8XFS - chains C and E of the 6 polymer chains in the assembly; structure by electron microscopy, 3.20 A resolution.

Chain C (and E):
Name: E3 ubiquitin-protein ligase ZNRF3
Source organism: Homo sapiens
Notes: EC 2.3.2.27; chain E of this document is another copy of the same molecule, construct and numbering; everything in this record applies to it too
Reference sequence: Q9ULT6 (ZNRF3_HUMAN); residues 56-245 here = UniProt positions 56-245
Chain sequence (190 residues; row label = number of the first residue in the row):
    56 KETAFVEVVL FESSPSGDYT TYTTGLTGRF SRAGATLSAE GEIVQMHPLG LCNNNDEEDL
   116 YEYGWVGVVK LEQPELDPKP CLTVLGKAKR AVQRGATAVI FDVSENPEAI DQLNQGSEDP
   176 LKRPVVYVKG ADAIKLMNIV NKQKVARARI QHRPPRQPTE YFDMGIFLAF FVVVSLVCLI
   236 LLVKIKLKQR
Disordered / not traced: 241-245 (chain E: fully traced)

Chain C / chain E interface:
Pairs across the interface (51; chain C residue first):
  Phe66(C) - Tyr118(E)  hydrophobic
  Ser68(C) - Leu115(E)
  Pro70(C) - Glu112(E)
  Ser71(C) - Glu112(E)
  Gly72(C) - Glu112(E)
  Gly72(C) - Leu115(E)
  Gly72(C) - Arg149(E)
  Asp73(C) - Arg145(E)  salt bridge
  Asp73(C) - Gln148(E)  hydrogen bond
  Tyr74(C) - Leu115(E)  hydrophobic
  Tyr74(C) - Tyr116(E)  hydrogen bond (side chain-backbone)
  Tyr74(C) - Glu117(E)
  Tyr74(C) - Tyr118(E)
  Tyr74(C) - Gln148(E)  hydrogen bond (backbone-backbone)
  Tyr74(C) - Arg149(E)
  Thr76(C) - Tyr118(E)
  Ser93(C) - Ser93(E)  hydrogen bond
  Ala94(C) - Glu95(E)
  Glu95(C) - Ala94(E)
  Glu95(C) - Glu95(E)  hydrogen bond (backbone-side chain)
  Glu95(C) - Thr152(E)
  Glu95(C) - Arg202(E)  hydrogen bond (backbone-side chain)
  Leu115(C) - Ser68(E)
  Leu115(C) - Gly72(E)
  Leu115(C) - Tyr74(E)
  Tyr116(C) - Tyr74(E)  hydrogen bond (backbone-side chain)
  Glu117(C) - Tyr74(E)
  Tyr118(C) - Phe66(E)  hydrophobic
  Tyr118(C) - Tyr74(E)  hydrophobic
  Tyr118(C) - Thr76(E)
  Tyr118(C) - Arg202(E)  hydrogen bond (backbone-side chain)
  Gly119(C) - Arg202(E)  hydrogen bond (backbone-side chain)
  Arg145(C) - Asp73(E)  salt bridge
  Gln148(C) - Asp73(E)
  Gln148(C) - Tyr74(E)  hydrogen bond (backbone-backbone)
  Arg149(C) - Gly72(E)
  Arg149(C) - Tyr74(E)
  Thr152(C) - Glu95(E)  hydrogen bond
  Arg178(C) - Glu95(E)  salt bridge
  Arg178(C) - Arg204(E)
  Arg202(C) - Tyr118(E)  hydrogen bond (side chain-backbone)
  Arg202(C) - Gly119(E)
  Arg204(C) - Tyr118(E)  hydrogen bond
  Arg204(C) - Arg178(E)
  Pro210(C) - Pro209(E)
  Val227(C) - Val229(E)
  Leu231(C) - Val232(E)  hydrophobic
  Leu231(C) - Cys233(E)  hydrophobic
  Leu231(C) - Leu236(E)  hydrophobic
  Leu234(C) - Leu236(E)  hydrophobic
  Leu237(C) - Ile240(E)  hydrophobic
Interface residues without a listed pair, chain C (38 interface residues in all): Val64, Leu92, Glu112, Glu113, Gly150, Gln206, His207, Gln212, Leu223, Ser230
Interface residues without a listed pair, chain E (36 interface residues in all): Val64, Ser71, Leu92, Gly150, Gln206, Met219, Phe226, Ser230

Overview:
38 residues of chain C face 36 of chain E across their interface; the contacts include 13 hydrogen bonds and 3
salt bridges. Polar contacts include Asp73(C)-Arg145(E), Arg178(C)-Glu95(E) and Asp73(C)-Gln148(E).
Both chains are E3 ubiquitin-protein ligase ZNRF3 (Homo sapiens). Entry 8XFS (LGR4-RSPO2-ZNRF3 RING domain
(1:2:2)) was determined by electron microscopy together with 8XFP, 8XFT and 8Y69 from the same study.
